PDB entry 6TXS | X-ray diffraction, 2.20 A resolution | chains AAA and BBB

# Chain AAA
Molecule: Moesin
Source organism: Homo sapiens
UniProt: P26038 (MOES_HUMAN); residue numbers follow UniProt; this construct covers 1-346
Chain sequence (347 residues; numbered 0 to 346; the number before each row is that of its first residue; numbering starts at 0):
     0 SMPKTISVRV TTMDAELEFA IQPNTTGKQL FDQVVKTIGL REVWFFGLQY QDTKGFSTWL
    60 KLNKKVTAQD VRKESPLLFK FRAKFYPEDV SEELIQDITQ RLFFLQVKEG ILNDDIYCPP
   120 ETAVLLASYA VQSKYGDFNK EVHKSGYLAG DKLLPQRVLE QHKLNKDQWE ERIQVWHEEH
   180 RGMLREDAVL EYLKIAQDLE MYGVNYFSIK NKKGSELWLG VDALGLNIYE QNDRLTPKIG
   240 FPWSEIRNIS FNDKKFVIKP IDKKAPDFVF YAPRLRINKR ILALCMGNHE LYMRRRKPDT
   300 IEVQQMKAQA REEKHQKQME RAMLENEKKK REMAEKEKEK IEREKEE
Disordered / not traced: 0-2, 343-346
Construct notes: expression tag (0)
UniProt features mapped onto this chain:
  - motif: I115 to E120 ([IL]-x-C-x-x-[DE] motif)
  - modified residue: S74 (Phosphoserine), K79 (N6-acetyllysine), K83 (N6-succinyllysine), Y116 (Phosphotyrosine), C117 (S-nitrosocysteine), K139 (N6-acetyllysine), K165 (N6-acetyllysine)
  - natural variant: R171 (R171W: In IMD50)
  - mutagenesis: I115 (I115M: Inhibits S-nitrosylation of Cys-117; when associated with M-120), E120 (E120M: Inhibits S-nitrosylation of Cys-117; when associated with M-115)
What the authors report for this chain:
  - conformationally variable residues: R246
  - mutagenesis - L281R (10-fold): decreased binding to CD44 antigen (chain BBB)
  - mutagenesis - S249R: unchanged binding to CD44 antigen (chain BBB)

# Chain BBB
Molecule: CD44 antigen
UniProt: P16070 (CD44_HUMAN); residue numbers follow UniProt; this construct covers 678-685
Chain sequence (8 residues; each row starts with the number of its first residue):
   678 QKKKLVIN

# How chain AAA and chain BBB interact
Contacting residue pairs (27):
  W242(AAA) - I684(BBB)
  W242(AAA) - N685(BBB)  hydrogen bond (backbone-side chain)
  S243(AAA) - N685(BBB)
  I245(AAA) - I684(BBB)
  I245(AAA) - N685(BBB)  hydrogen bond (backbone-side chain)
  R246(AAA) - I684(BBB)  hydrogen bond (backbone-backbone)
  R246(AAA) - N685(BBB)  hydrogen bond (side chain-backbone)
  N247(AAA) - K681(BBB)
  N247(AAA) - L682(BBB)
  I248(AAA) - K681(BBB)
  I248(AAA) - L682(BBB)  hydrogen bond (backbone-backbone)
  I248(AAA) - I684(BBB)  hydrophobic
  S249(AAA) - K680(BBB)
  F250(AAA) - Q678(BBB)
  F250(AAA) - K679(BBB)
  F250(AAA) - K680(BBB)  hydrogen bond (backbone-backbone)
  N251(AAA) - Q678(BBB)
  N251(AAA) - K679(BBB)
  D252(AAA) - Q678(BBB)  hydrogen bond (backbone-backbone)
  K258(AAA) - K681(BBB)
  L274(AAA) - Q678(BBB)
  K278(AAA) - Q678(BBB)  hydrogen bond
  L281(AAA) - K680(BBB)
  L281(AAA) - L682(BBB)
  C284(AAA) - L682(BBB)  hydrophobic
  M285(AAA) - L682(BBB)
  H288(AAA) - I684(BBB)  hydrogen bond (side chain-backbone)
Also at the interface, not in a pair above, chain AAA (18 interface residues in all): I260
Also at the interface, not in a pair above, chain BBB (8 interface residues in all): V683
Interface features reported in the paper:
  - pairs named by the authors: H288(AAA)-I684(BBB) (hydrogen bond)
  - interface residues, chain AAA: R246(AAA), D252(AAA)

# Summary
The interface between chain AAA and chain BBB involves 18 residues on one side and 8 on the other; the
contacts include 9 hydrogen bonds. Polar pairs include W242(AAA)-N685(BBB), I245(AAA)-N685(BBB) and
R246(AAA)-N685(BBB). The paper describes a hydrogen bond between H288(AAA) and I684(BBB). From the paper:
L281R of chain AAA reduces binding to CD44 antigen (chain BBB); interface residues R246(AAA) and D252(AAA).
Here chain AAA is Moesin (Homo sapiens) and chain BBB is CD44 antigen. Entry 6TXS (The structure of the FERM
domain and helical linker of human moesin bound to a CD44 ...) was determined by X-ray diffraction, deposited
together with 8CIR, 8CIS, 8CIT, 8CIU and 6TXQ.
